Entry 8PT2 (electron microscopy, 2.59 A resolution); this record covers chains A and D of the 5 polymer chains in the assembly.

Chain A:
Molecule: Polymerase acidic protein (PA-like)
Organism: Tilapia lake virus
UniProt: A0A142I7Z3 (A0A142I7Z3_9VIRU); residues 1-419 here = UniProt positions 1-419
Amino-acid sequence (419 residues; each row starts with the number of its first residue):
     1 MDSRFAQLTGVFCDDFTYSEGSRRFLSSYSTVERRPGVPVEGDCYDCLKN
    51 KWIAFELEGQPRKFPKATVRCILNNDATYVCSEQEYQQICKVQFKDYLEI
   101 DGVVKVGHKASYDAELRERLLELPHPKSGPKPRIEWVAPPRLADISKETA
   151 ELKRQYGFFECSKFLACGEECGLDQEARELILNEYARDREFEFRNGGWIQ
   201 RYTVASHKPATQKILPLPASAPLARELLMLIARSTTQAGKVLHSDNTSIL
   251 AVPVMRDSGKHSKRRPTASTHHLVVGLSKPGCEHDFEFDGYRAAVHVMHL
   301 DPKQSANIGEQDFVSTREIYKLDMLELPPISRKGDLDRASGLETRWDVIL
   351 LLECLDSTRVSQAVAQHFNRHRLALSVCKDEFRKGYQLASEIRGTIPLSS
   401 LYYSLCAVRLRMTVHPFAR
Not modelled in the structure: 418-419
Bound ions: Zn2+: Cys161, Cys282, His284, His296
What the authors report for this chain:
  - binding site for 5' vRNA end - vRNA loop (chain D): Gln175, Met229, Arg233, Gln237, Asp245

Chain D:
Molecule: 5' vRNA end - vRNA loop
Sequence (40 nucleotides; row label = number of the first residue in the row; numbers below 1 keep their minus sign (G-22 is residue -22)):
   -22 GCAAAUCUUUCUCACGUCCUGACUUGUGAGUAAAAUUUGG
Not modelled in the structure: -22 to 2, 9

How chain A and chain D interact:
Contacting residue pairs - 30 pairs, chain A then chain D:
  Gln175(A) - G17(D)  hydrogen bond to the base
  Met229(A) - G16(D)  base contact
  Arg233(A) - G16(D)  hydrogen bond to the sugar
  Arg233(A) - G17(D)  sugar contact
  Thr235(A) - A12(D)  base contact
  Thr236(A) - A12(D)  base contact
  Thr236(A) - U13(D)  sugar contact
  Gln237(A) - U14(D)  hydrogen bond to the phosphate
  Gln237(A) - U15(D)  phosphate contact
  Gln237(A) - G16(D)  hydrogen bond to the phosphate
  Lys240(A) - U13(D)  base contact
  His243(A) - G17(D)  base contact
  Ser244(A) - G17(D)  hydrogen bond to the base
  Asp245(A) - G17(D)  hydrogen bond to the sugar
  Lys260(A) - A6(D)  salt bridge to the phosphate
  Lys260(A) - U8(D)  base contact
  His261(A) - A6(D)  salt bridge to the phosphate
  His261(A) - G7(D)  hydrogen bond to the base
  His261(A) - U8(D)  base contact
  Ser262(A) - U8(D)  base contact
  Arg264(A) - U8(D)  salt bridge to the phosphate
  Arg265(A) - A11(D)  hydrogen bond to the base
  Arg265(A) - A12(D)  sugar contact
  Arg265(A) - U13(D)  hydrogen bond to the base
  Pro266(A) - A12(D)  base contact
  Thr267(A) - A11(D)  base contact
  Thr267(A) - A12(D)  hydrogen bond to the base
  Ala268(A) - A12(D)  base contact
  Thr270(A) - A12(D)  hydrogen bond to the base
  His272(A) - A12(D)  hydrogen bond to the base
Also at the interface, not in a pair above, chain A (23 interface residues in all): Ala232, Ala238, Pro302

Summary:
The interface between chain A and chain D involves 23 residues on one side and 10 on the other; the contacts
include 12 hydrogen bonds and 3 salt bridges. Polar contacts include Gln175(A)-G17(D), Ser244(A)-G17(D) and
His261(A)-G7(D). The paper reports a binding site for 5' vRNA end - vRNA loop (chain D) at Gln175(A),
Met229(A) and Arg233(A) among others.
Here chain A is Polymerase acidic protein (PA-like) (Tilapia lake virus) and chain D is 5' vRNA end - vRNA
loop. Entry 8PT2 (Tilapia Lake Virus polymerase in vRNA pre-initiation state mode B (transcriptase
conformation)) was determined by electron microscopy, deposited together with 8PSN, 8PSO, 8PSQ, 8PSS, 8PSU,
8PSX and 6 further entries.
